PDB entry 9GUO | X-ray diffraction, 1.65 A resolution | chain AAA

Chain AAA:
Protein: Carbonic anhydrase 2
Organism: Homo sapiens
Notes: EC 4.2.1.1
UniProtKB: P00918 (CAH2_HUMAN); the author numbering skips numbers that UniProt does not, so the offset changes along the chain: 1-125 = UniProt 1-125; 127-261 = UniProt 126-260
Sequence (260 residues; each row starts with the number of its first residue; note: 1 number in that range is skipped by the numbering (no residue carries it; nothing is unmodelled there)):
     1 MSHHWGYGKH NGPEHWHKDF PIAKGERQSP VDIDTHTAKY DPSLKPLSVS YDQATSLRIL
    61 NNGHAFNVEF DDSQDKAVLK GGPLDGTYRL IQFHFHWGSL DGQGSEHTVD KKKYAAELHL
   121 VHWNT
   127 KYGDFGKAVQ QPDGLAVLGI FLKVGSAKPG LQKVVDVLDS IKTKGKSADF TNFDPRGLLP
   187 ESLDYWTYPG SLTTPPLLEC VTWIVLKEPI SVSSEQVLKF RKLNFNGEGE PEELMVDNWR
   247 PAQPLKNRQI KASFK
Not modelled in the structure: 1-2
Bound ions: Zn2+: His94, His96, His119 (together with ethyl 2-(2H-1,2,3,4-tetrazol-5-yl)ethanoate)
Ligand contacts: ethyl 2-(2H-1,2,3,4-tetrazol-5-yl)ethanoate (BXH): His94, His96, Glu106, His119, Val121, Val143, Leu198, Thr199, Thr200, Trp209
Swiss-Prot annotation at these positions:
  - active site: His64 (Proton donor/acceptor)
  - binding site (Zn(2+)): His94, His96, His119
  - binding site (substrate): Thr199, Thr200
  - site: Tyr7 (Fine-tunes the proton-transfer properties of H-64), Asn62 (Fine-tunes the proton-transfer properties of H-64), Asn67 (Fine-tunes the proton-transfer properties of H-64), Gln92 (Involved in the binding of some activators, including histamine and L-histidine)
  - modified residue: Ser2 (N-acetylserine), Ser166 (Phosphoserine), Ser173 (Phosphoserine)

Summary:
Ligands of chain AAA: ethyl 2-(2H-1,2,3,4-tetrazol-5-yl)ethanoate. His94, His96 and His119 coordinate Zn2+.
UniProt lists active-site residue His64, 3 Zn2+-binding residues and substrate-binding residues Thr199 and
Thr200.
Chain AAA is Carbonic anhydrase 2 (Homo sapiens); the structure, Human carbonic anhydrase II complexed with
2-(1H-tetrazol-5-yl)acetic acid, was determined by X-ray diffraction (same publication as 9GU7 and 9GUM).
